6N38 - chains G and H of the 11 polymer chains in the assembly; structure by electron microscopy, 3.70 A resolution.

== Chain G ==
Protein: Putative type VI secretion protein
Source organism: Escherichia coli O44:H18 (strain 042 / EAEC)
UniProt: D3GUX4 (D3GUX4_ECO44); residues 64-366 here correspond to UniProt positions 31-333 (UniProt number = residue number - 33)
Amino-acid sequence (303 residues; row label = number of the first residue in the row):
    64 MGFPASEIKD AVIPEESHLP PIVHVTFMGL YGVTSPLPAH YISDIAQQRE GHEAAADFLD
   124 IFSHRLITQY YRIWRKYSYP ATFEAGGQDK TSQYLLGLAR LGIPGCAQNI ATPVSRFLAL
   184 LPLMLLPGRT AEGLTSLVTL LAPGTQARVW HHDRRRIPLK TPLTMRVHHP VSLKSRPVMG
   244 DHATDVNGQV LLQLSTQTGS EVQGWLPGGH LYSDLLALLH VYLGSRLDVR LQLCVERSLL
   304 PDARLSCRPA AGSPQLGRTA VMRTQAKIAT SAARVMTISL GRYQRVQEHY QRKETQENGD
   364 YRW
Disordered / not traced: 64-121, 331-335
Reported in the primary citation:
  - mutagenesis - M228R/L236R/M242R, L308R/L319R/M325R: unchanged binding to Putative type VI secretion protein (chain H)

== Chain H ==
Protein: Putative type VI secretion protein
Source organism: Escherichia coli O44:H18 (strain 042 / EAEC)
UniProt: D3GUX3 (D3GUX3_ECO44); residue numbers follow UniProt; this construct covers 1-587
Amino-acid sequence (587 residues; each row starts with the number of its first residue):
     1 MDDLTLRYFD AEMRYLREAG KAFAQAHPDR AAMLDLDKAG TPDPCVERLF EGFAFSMGRL
    61 RQKIDDDLPE LTESLVSMLW PHYLRTIPSL SVVALTPRLS VMKMAETVPA GLEVTSRPVG
   121 PGNTVCRYRT TRAIPLNPLA VEKVVMTTEP DGRSVLKIGF ACSELADWSQ VDLHRLSLYL
   181 AAEAPVSSTL HLMMTKRLAA LYLRLPGNDE RIRIDGWFSP GGFAEEDRLW PKGDSAFSGY
   241 QLLLEYFTFR EKFMFVHLNG LENVSLPAGI SGFDLEVVLS QPWPADLPVT DDALCLHCVP
   301 VINLFTLEAD PLIINGLESE YLLRPKRLQD GYTEIYSVDA VTGSGRTGSA EYVPFTSFRH
   361 RGGMLRHDAP ERYYHTRVKR GVTGMYDTWL ILGGQRWEAD RMPERETLSL RITGTNGQLP
   421 RRALQSTLLD RCEQVLQAPV SVRNLCKPTL PVYPPTEDRF HWRVMSHLGT GFLNMLSSAE
   481 VLRGTLALYN WRDDELNHRR LDAILAVQHH RIQRFEKGFL LRGLDVEVTL DGNGFAGEGD
   541 IHLFGEMLNR FLALYADMNQ FNQLTLIVQP EGKCIRWKEN HNPRLPG
Disordered / not traced: 1-44, 393-403

== Interface between chain G and chain H ==
Contacting residue pairs (94; chain G residue first):
  Leu-129(G) with Phe-53(H), hydrophobic; Ser-56(H); Met-57(H), hydrophobic; Leu-60(H), hydrophobic
  Tyr-133(G) with Leu-60(H), hydrophobic
  Ile-136(G) with Leu-60(H); Ile-64(H), hydrophobic
  Lys-139(G) with Leu-71(H)
  Tyr-140(G) with Ile-64(H), hydrogen bond (side chain-backbone); Asp-67(H); Leu-68(H), hydrophobic; Leu-71(H), hydrophobic
  Tyr-142(G) with Phe-355(H), hydrophobic; Phe-358(H)
  Pro-143(G) with Phe-355(H), hydrophobic; Tyr-373(H)
  Phe-146(G) with Phe-358(H), hydrophobic; Arg-359(H); Gly-362(H)
  Ala-148(G) with Gly-362(H); Leu-365(H)
  Leu-158(G) with Leu-75(H), hydrophobic; Leu-79(H), hydrophobic
  Leu-161(G) with Leu-79(H), hydrophobic
  Arg-163(G) with Gly-471(H), hydrogen bond (side chain-backbone); Phe-472(H)
  Pro-176(G) with Gly-363(H); Met-364(H)
  Ser-178(G) with Gly-363(H), hydrogen bond (side chain-backbone)
  Arg-179(G) with Gly-363(H); Met-364(H), hydrogen bond (side chain-backbone)
  Leu-181(G) with Phe-358(H), hydrophobic
  Ala-182(G) with Phe-358(H)
  Leu-184(G) with Leu-79(H), hydrophobic
  Pro-185(G) with Met-78(H); Leu-79(H); Ser-235(H)
  Leu-188(G) with Leu-79(H), hydrophobic; Trp-80(H), hydrophobic; Gly-471(H)
  Leu-189(G) with Phe-237(H), hydrophobic; Tyr-240(H); Tyr-555(H), hydrophobic
  Pro-190(G) with Asn-474(H); Tyr-555(H)
  Gly-191(G) with Asp-557(H)
  Arg-192(G) with Asp-557(H), hydrogen bond (backbone-side chain); Met-558(H)
  Thr-193(G) with Leu-554(H); Ala-556(H); Met-558(H)
  Ala-194(G) with Met-558(H)
  Glu-195(G) with Lys-232(H), salt bridge; Ala-236(H); Phe-237(H); Ser-238(H), hydrogen bond (side chain-backbone)
  Leu-197(G) with Met-558(H), hydrophobic
  Leu-203(G) with His-360(H); Met-364(H), hydrophobic
  Leu-204(G) with Arg-366(H), hydrogen bond (backbone-side chain)
  Trp-213(G) with Pro-583(H); Arg-584(H); Pro-586(H), hydrophobic
  His-214(G) with Met-558(H); Asn-559(H), hydrogen bond (side chain-backbone); Asn-582(H); Pro-583(H), hydrogen bond (backbone-backbone); Arg-584(H); Leu-585(H), hydrogen bond (backbone-backbone); Pro-586(H)
  His-215(G) with Leu-521(H); Asn-559(H), hydrogen bond (backbone-side chain); Gln-560(H); Arg-584(H); Leu-585(H)
  Asp-216(G) with Pro-586(H)
  Arg-217(G) with Phe-519(H); Gly-587(H), hydrogen bond (side chain-backbone)
  Arg-239(G) with Gln-513(H); Phe-515(H)
  Thr-247(G) with Phe-519(H)
  Val-249(G) with Phe-519(H), hydrophobic; Leu-520(H); Leu-521(H), hydrophobic
  Asn-250(G) with Leu-520(H), hydrogen bond (side chain-backbone); Leu-521(H); Arg-522(H), hydrogen bond (side chain-backbone); Asn-559(H)
  Gly-251(G) with Asn-559(H)
  Gln-252(G) with Asn-559(H), hydrogen bond (backbone-side chain)
  Val-253(G) with Met-558(H), hydrophobic; Asn-559(H)
  Leu-290(G) with Met-558(H), hydrophobic; Asn-559(H)
Also at the interface, not in a pair above, chain G (52 interface residues in all): Gln-132, Trp-137, Ser-141, Gly-149, Thr-154, Pro-206, Val-212, Leu-254, Arg-289
Also at the interface, not in a pair above, chain H (54 interface residues in all): Lys-63, Ser-319, His-375, Arg-377

== In short ==
52 residues of chain G and 54 residues of chain H are in contact, with 15 hydrogen bonds and 1 salt bridge.
Polar pairs include Glu-195(G)/Lys-232(H), Tyr-140(G)/Ile-64(H) and Arg-163(G)/Gly-471(H). From the paper:
M228R/L236R/M242R and L308R/L319R/M325R of chain G leave binding to Putative type VI secretion protein (chain
H) unchanged.
Chain G is Putative type VI secretion protein and chain H is Putative type VI secretion protein, both from
Escherichia coli O44:H18 (strain 042 / EAEC); the structure, Structure of the type VI secretion system
TssK-TssF-TssG baseplate subcomplex revealed by cryo-electron microscopy - full ..., was determined by
electron microscopy.
